Entry 6VB7 (X-ray diffraction, 2.10 A resolution); this record covers chains A and C of the 3 polymer chains in the assembly.

[Chain A]
Name: MHC class I antigen
Organism: Homo sapiens
UniProtKB: F4NBQ8 (F4NBQ8_HUMAN); residues 1-276 here correspond to UniProt positions 25-300 (UniProt number = residue number + 24)
Amino-acid sequence (276 residues; each row starts with the number of its first residue):
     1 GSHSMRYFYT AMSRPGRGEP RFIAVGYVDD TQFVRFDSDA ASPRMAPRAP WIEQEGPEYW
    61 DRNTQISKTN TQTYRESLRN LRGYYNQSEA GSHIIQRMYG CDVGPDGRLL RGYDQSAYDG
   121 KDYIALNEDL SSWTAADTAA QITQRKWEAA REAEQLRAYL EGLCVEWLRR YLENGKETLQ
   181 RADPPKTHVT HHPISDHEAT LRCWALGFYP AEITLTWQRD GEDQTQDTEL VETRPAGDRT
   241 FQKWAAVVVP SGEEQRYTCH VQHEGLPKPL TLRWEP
Disulfides: C101-C164, C203-C259

[Chain C]
Name: Synthetic peptide THR-VAL-ARG-ALA-SER-GLY-HIS-SER-TYR
Amino-acid sequence (9 residues; row label = number of the first residue in the row):
     1 TVRASGHSY

[How chain A and chain C interact]
Pairs across the interface - 47 pairs, chain A then chain C:
  Y7(A) - T1(C)  hydrogen bond (side chain-backbone)
  Y7(A) - V2(C)  hydrophobic
  Y9(A) - V2(C)
  M45(A) - V2(C)  hydrophobic
  Y59(A) - T1(C)
  R62(A) - T1(C)  hydrogen bond
  R62(A) - V2(C)  hydrogen bond (side chain-backbone)
  R62(A) - A4(C)
  N63(A) - T1(C)  hydrogen bond
  N63(A) - V2(C)  hydrogen bond (side chain-backbone)
  I66(A) - V2(C)  hydrophobic
  I66(A) - R3(C)
  I66(A) - S5(C)
  T69(A) - S5(C)
  N70(A) - S5(C)  hydrogen bond
  T73(A) - G6(C)
  T73(A) - S8(C)
  Y74(A) - Y9(C)  hydrophobic
  E76(A) - S8(C)  hydrogen bond
  S77(A) - S8(C)
  S77(A) - Y9(C)  hydrogen bond (side chain-backbone)
  N80(A) - S8(C)
  N80(A) - Y9(C)  hydrogen bond (side chain-backbone)
  L81(A) - Y9(C)  hydrophobic
  Y84(A) - Y9(C)  hydrogen bond (side chain-backbone)
  R97(A) - R3(C)
  R97(A) - Y9(C)  hydrogen bond
  Y99(A) - V2(C)
  Y99(A) - R3(C)  hydrogen bond (side chain-backbone)
  D114(A) - R3(C)  salt bridge
  S116(A) - Y9(C)  hydrogen bond
  Y123(A) - Y9(C)  hydrophobic
  T143(A) - Y9(C)  hydrogen bond (side chain-backbone)
  K146(A) - H7(C)
  K146(A) - S8(C)
  K146(A) - Y9(C)  hydrogen bond (side chain-backbone)
  W147(A) - H7(C)  hydrogen bond (side chain-backbone)
  W147(A) - S8(C)  hydrogen bond (side chain-backbone)
  W147(A) - Y9(C)  hydrophobic
  A150(A) - H7(C)
  E152(A) - H7(C)  hydrogen bond (side chain-backbone)
  L156(A) - R3(C)
  Y159(A) - T1(C)  hydrogen bond (side chain-backbone)
  Y159(A) - V2(C)
  Y159(A) - R3(C)
  W167(A) - T1(C)
  Y171(A) - T1(C)  hydrogen bond (side chain-backbone)
Interface residues without a listed pair, chain A (33 interface residues in all): M5, I95, L163

[Summary]
The interface between chain A and chain C involves 33 residues on one side and 9 on the other, with 20
hydrogen bonds and 1 salt bridge. Polar pairs include D114(A)-R3(C), Y7(A)-T1(C) and R62(A)-T1(C).
Here chain A is MHC class I antigen (Homo sapiens) and chain C is Synthetic peptide
THR-VAL-ARG-ALA-SER-GLY-HIS-SER-TYR. Entry 6VB7 (HLA-B*15:02 complexed with a synthetic peptide) was
determined by X-ray diffraction.
